5J56 - chains A and B; structure by X-ray diffraction, 1.80 A resolution.

Chain A:
Name: Ricin
Organism: Ricinus communis
Notes: EC 3.2.2.22
Reference sequence: P02879 (RICI_RICCO); residues 1-267 here correspond to UniProt positions 36-302 (UniProt number = residue number + 35)
Chain sequence (268 residues; row label = number of the first residue in the row; numbering starts at 0):
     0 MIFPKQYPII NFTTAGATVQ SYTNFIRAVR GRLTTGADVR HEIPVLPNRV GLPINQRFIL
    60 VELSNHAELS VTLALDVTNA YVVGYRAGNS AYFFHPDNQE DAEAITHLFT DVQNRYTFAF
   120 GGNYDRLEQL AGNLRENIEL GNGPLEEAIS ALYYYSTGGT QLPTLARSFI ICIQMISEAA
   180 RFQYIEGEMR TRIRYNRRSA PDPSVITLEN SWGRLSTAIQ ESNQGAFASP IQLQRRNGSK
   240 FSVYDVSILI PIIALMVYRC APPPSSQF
Not modelled in the structure: 0-4, 35, 260-267
Construct notes: initiating methionine (0)

Chain B:
Name: VHH single chain antibody V1C7
Organism: Vicugna pacos
Notes: antibody fragment or engineered binder
Chain sequence (129 residues; row label = number of the first residue in the row; numbering starts at 0):
     0 AQVQLVESGG GLVQPGGSLR LSCVASEFSG FTLDYYAIGW FRQAPGKERE GLSSISSSSD
    60 GFTSYSDSVK GRFTISRDNA KNTVYLQMNS LKPEDTAVYY CAARLGGWAS FSPQEYDYWG
   120 QGTQVTVSS

Interface between chain A and chain B:
Pairs across the interface (35):
  H65(A) - Y34(B)
  A66(A) - F30(B)
  A66(A) - L104(B)  hydrophobic
  A66(A) - G105(B)
  L68(A) - L104(B)
  E138(A) - F61(B)
  G142(A) - S57(B)
  E145(A) - S56(B)  hydrogen bond
  E145(A) - S57(B)  hydrogen bond (side chain-backbone)
  E145(A) - G105(B)
  E146(A) - S55(B)  hydrogen bond
  E146(A) - S57(B)  hydrogen bond
  E146(A) - W107(B)
  S149(A) - G105(B)  hydrogen bond (side chain-backbone)
  S149(A) - W107(B)
  A150(A) - W107(B)
  Y153(A) - R103(B)
  Y153(A) - L104(B)  hydrogen bond (side chain-backbone)
  G157(A) - Q113(B)  hydrogen bond (backbone-side chain)
  G158(A) - R103(B)  hydrogen bond (backbone-side chain)
  G158(A) - Q113(B)
  G158(A) - E114(B)
  T159(A) - W107(B)
  T159(A) - Q113(B)
  T159(A) - E114(B)
  Q160(A) - S111(B)
  Q160(A) - Q113(B)  hydrogen bond
  Q160(A) - E114(B)  hydrogen bond (backbone-side chain)
  T163(A) - W107(B)
  T163(A) - E114(B)  hydrogen bond
  N195(A) - S58(B)  hydrogen bond
  N195(A) - D59(B)
  R197(A) - S57(B)  hydrogen bond
  R197(A) - D59(B)  salt bridge
  R197(A) - F61(B)
Also at the interface, not in a pair above, chain A (19 interface residues in all): E67, P143
Also at the interface, not in a pair above, chain B (17 interface residues in all): G106, D116
From the paper, about this interface:
  - residue pairs: R197(A)-D59(B), R197(A)-S57(B)
  - epitope / paratope residues, chain A: H65(A), N141(A), E145(A), G157(A), R197(A)
  - epitope / paratope residues, chain B: S57(B), D59(B)

In short:
19 residues of chain A and 17 residues of chain B are in contact, with 13 hydrogen bonds and 1 salt bridge.
Polar contacts include R197(A)-D59(B), E145(A)-S56(B) and E145(A)-S57(B). The paper describes contacts between
R197(A) and D59(B) and R197(A) and S57(B). The paper reports epitope/paratope residues H65(A), N141(A) and
S57(B) among others.
Chain A is Ricin (Ricinus communis) and chain B is VHH single chain antibody V1C7 (Vicugna pacos); the
structure, RTA-V1C7, was determined by X-ray diffraction (same publication as 5BOZ and 5J57).
